Entry 7YMJ (electron microscopy, 3.35 A resolution); this record covers chains A and D.

# Chain A
Protein: alpha1A-adrenergic receptor
Organism: Homo sapiens
Sequence (362 residues; each row starts with the number of its first residue; note: 40 numbers in that range are skipped by the numbering (no residue carries them; nothing is unmodelled there); numbers below 1 keep their minus sign (Met-23 is residue -23)):
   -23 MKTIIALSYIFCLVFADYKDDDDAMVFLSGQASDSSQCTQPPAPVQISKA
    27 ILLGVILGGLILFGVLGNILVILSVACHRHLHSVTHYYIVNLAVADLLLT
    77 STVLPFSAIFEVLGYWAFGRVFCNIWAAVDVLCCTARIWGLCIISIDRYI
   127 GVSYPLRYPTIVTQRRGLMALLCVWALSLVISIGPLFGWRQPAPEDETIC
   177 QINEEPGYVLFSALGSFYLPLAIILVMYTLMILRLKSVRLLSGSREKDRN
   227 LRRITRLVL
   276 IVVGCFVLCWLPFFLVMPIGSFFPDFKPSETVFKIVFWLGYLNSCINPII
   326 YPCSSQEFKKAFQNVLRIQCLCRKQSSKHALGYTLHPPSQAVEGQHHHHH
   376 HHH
Disordered / not traced: -23 to 23, 344-378
Disulfide bonds: Cys99-Cys176
Ligand contacts: Tamsulosin (JGX): Ser83, Phe86, Glu87, Trp102, Asp106, Val107, Cys110, Cys176, Gln177, Tyr184, Ser188, Ser192, Trp285, Phe288, Phe289, Met292, Phe308, Phe312, Tyr316
From the paper describing this entry:
  - binding site for Tamsulosin: Ser83, Phe86, Glu87, Trp102, Asp106, Val107, Ser188, Phe288, Phe289, Met292, Phe308, Phe312
  - conformationally variable residues (side-chain flip): Phe312
  - specificity-determining residues: Ser83, Phe86, Glu87, Trp102, Met292, Phe312

# Chain D
Protein: Nb6
Organism: Lama glama
Sequence (151 residues; each row starts with the number of its first residue; numbers below 1 keep their minus sign (Met-21 is residue -21)):
   -21 MKYLLPTAAAGLLLLAAQPAMAMAQVQLQESGGGLVQAGESLRLSCAASG
    29 TIFRLYDMGWYRRVSGNQRELVASITSGGSTKYGDSVKGRFTISRDNAKN
    79 TVYLQMSSLKPEDTAVYYCNAEYRTGIWEELLDGWGQGTQVTVSSHHHHH
   129 H
Disordered / not traced: -21 to 2, 42-45, 123-129
Disulfide bonds: Cys24-Cys97

# Chain A / chain D interface
Contacting residue pairs - 14 pairs, chain A then chain D:
  Leu211(A) - Trp106(D)  hydrophobic
  Ser213(A) - Arg32(D)
  Val214(A) - Tyr34(D)
  Arg215(A) - Asp35(D)  salt bridge
  Arg215(A) - Glu100(D)  salt bridge
  Arg215(A) - Arg102(D)  hydrogen bond (backbone-side chain)
  Arg221(A) - Leu109(D)
  Asp224(A) - Arg102(D)  salt bridge
  Arg228(A) - Arg102(D)
  Arg228(A) - Ile105(D)  hydrogen bond (side chain-backbone)
  Arg228(A) - Trp106(D)
  Arg228(A) - Glu107(D)
  Arg232(A) - Trp106(D)
  Leu235(A) - Trp106(D)  hydrophobic
Also at the interface, not in a pair above, chain A (13 interface residues in all): Lys212, Leu216, Arg225, Thr231
Also at the interface, not in a pair above, chain D (10 interface residues in all): Glu108

# Summary
The interface between chain A and chain D involves 13 residues on one side and 10 on the other, with 2
hydrogen bonds and 3 salt bridges. Polar pairs include Arg215(A)-Asp35(D), Arg215(A)-Glu100(D) and
Asp224(A)-Arg102(D). From the paper: a binding site for Tamsulosin at Ser83(A), Phe86(A) and Glu87(A) among
others; specificity determinants Ser83(A), Phe86(A) and Glu87(A) among others.
Chain A is alpha1A-adrenergic receptor (Homo sapiens) and chain D is Nb6 (Lama glama); the structure, Cryo-EM
structure of alpha1AAR-Nb6 complex bound to tamsulosin, was determined by electron microscopy, deposited
together with 7YM8 and 7YMH.
